Entry 4A71 (X-ray diffraction, 1.61 A resolution); this record covers chain A.

# Chain A
Protein: Cytochrome C peroxidase, mitochondrial
Source organism: Saccharomyces cerevisiae
Notes: EC 1.11.1.5
UniProt: P00431 (CCPR_YEAST); residues 1-294 here correspond to UniProt positions 68-361 (UniProt number = residue number + 67)
Sequence (296 residues; each row starts with the number of its first residue; numbers below 1 keep their minus sign (Met-1 is residue -1)):
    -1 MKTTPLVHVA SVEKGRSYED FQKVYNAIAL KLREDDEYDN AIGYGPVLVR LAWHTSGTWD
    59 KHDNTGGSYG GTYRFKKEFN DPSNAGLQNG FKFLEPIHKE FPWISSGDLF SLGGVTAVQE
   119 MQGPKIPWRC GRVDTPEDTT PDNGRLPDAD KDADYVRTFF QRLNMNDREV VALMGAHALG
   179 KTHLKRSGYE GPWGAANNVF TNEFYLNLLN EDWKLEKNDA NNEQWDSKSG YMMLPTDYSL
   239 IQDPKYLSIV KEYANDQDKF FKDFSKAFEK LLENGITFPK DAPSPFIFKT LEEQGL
Not modelled in the structure: -1 to 1
Construct notes: expression tag (-1 to 0); engineered mutation Ala39 (Tyr106 in P00431), Arg184 (Asn251 in P00431)
Metal / ion sites: heme Fe near His175 (its only coordinating residue here)
Small-molecule neighbours:
  - heme (HEM): Asp37, Pro44, Val45, Val47, Arg48, Trp51, Pro145, Asp146, Ala147, Val154, Phe158, Leu171, Met172, Ala174, His175, Leu177, Gly178, Lys179, Thr180, His181, Arg184, Ser185, Tyr187, Trp191, Leu232, Thr234, Phe262, Phe266
  - phenol (IPH), molecule 1: Leu30, Ile40, Gly41, Tyr42, Gly43, Pro44, Glu118, Met119, Asn196
  - phenol (IPH), molecule 2: Phe89, Leu92, Glu93, His96, Ser104, Leu107, Phe108
Swiss-Prot annotation at these positions:
  - active site: His52 (Proton acceptor), Trp191 (Tryptophan radical intermediate)
  - binding site (heme b): His175
  - site: Arg48 (Transition state stabilizer)
  - modified residue: Tyr153 (Phosphotyrosine)

# In short
Bound to chain A: heme and phenol. UniProt lists active-site residues His52 and Trp191 and heme b-binding
residue His175.
Chain A is Cytochrome C peroxidase, mitochondrial (Saccharomyces cerevisiae); the structure, cytochrome c
peroxidase in complex with phenol, was determined by X-ray diffraction (same publication as 4A78, 4A7M and
4A6Z).
